1LT5 - chains D and E of the 5 polymer chains in the assembly; structure by X-ray diffraction, 1.70 A resolution.

[Chain D (and E)]
Protein: Heat-labile enterotoxin
From: Escherichia coli
Notes: fragment: b-pentamer; chain E of this document is another copy of the same molecule, construct and numbering; everything in this record applies to it too
UniProtKB: P32890 (ELBP_ECOLI); residues 1-103 here correspond to UniProt positions 22-124 (UniProt number = residue number + 21)
Sequence (103 residues; each row starts with the number of its first residue):
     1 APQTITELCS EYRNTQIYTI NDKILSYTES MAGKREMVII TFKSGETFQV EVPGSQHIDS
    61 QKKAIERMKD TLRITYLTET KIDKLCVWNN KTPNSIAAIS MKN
Disulfide bonds: Cys9-Cys86

[Chain D / chain E interface]
Pairs across the interface (62; chain D residue first):
  Ala1(D) - Gln49(E)
  Ala1(D) - Thr92(E)  hydrogen bond (backbone-backbone)
  Ala1(D) - Pro93(E)
  Pro2(D) - Arg35(E)
  Pro2(D) - Ile39(E)
  Pro2(D) - Pro93(E)
  Gln3(D) - Ile39(E)
  Gln3(D) - Thr47(E)
  Gln3(D) - Thr92(E)
  Gln3(D) - Pro93(E)
  Ile5(D) - Thr28(E)
  Leu8(D) - Ser30(E)
  Glu11(D) - Arg35(E)  salt bridge
  Tyr12(D) - Ala32(E)
  Tyr12(D) - Gly33(E)  hydrogen bond (side chain-backbone)
  Tyr12(D) - Arg35(E)
  Ile58(D) - Gly33(E)
  Ile58(D) - Lys34(E)
  Ile58(D) - Glu36(E)
  Ser60(D) - Glu36(E)  hydrogen bond
  Gln61(D) - Met31(E)  hydrogen bond (side chain-backbone)
  Gln61(D) - Ala32(E)
  Gln61(D) - Gly33(E)
  Gln61(D) - Glu36(E)
  Lys63(D) - Pro53(E)
  Lys63(D) - Glu66(E)  salt bridge
  Ala64(D) - Met31(E)  hydrophobic
  Ala64(D) - Glu36(E)
  Ile65(D) - Met31(E)  hydrophobic
  Arg67(D) - Glu29(E)
  Arg67(D) - Glu66(E)  salt bridge
  Arg67(D) - Lys69(E)
  Arg67(D) - Asp70(E)  salt bridge
  Arg67(D) - Arg73(E)  hydrogen bond (backbone-side chain)
  Met68(D) - Glu29(E)  hydrogen bond (backbone-side chain)
  Met68(D) - Met31(E)  hydrophobic
  Asp70(D) - Arg73(E)
  Thr71(D) - Glu29(E)  hydrogen bond
  Thr71(D) - Arg73(E)  hydrogen bond
  Ile74(D) - Arg73(E)
  Ile74(D) - Leu77(E)  hydrophobic
  Thr80(D) - Leu77(E)
  Ile96(D) - Met31(E)
  Ala97(D) - Ser30(E)
  Ala97(D) - Met31(E)  hydrogen bond (backbone-backbone)
  Ala97(D) - Ala32(E)  hydrogen bond (backbone-backbone)
  Ala98(D) - Glu29(E)
  Ala98(D) - Ser30(E)
  Ile99(D) - Thr28(E)
  Ile99(D) - Glu29(E)  hydrogen bond (backbone-backbone)
  Ser100(D) - Tyr27(E)
  Ser100(D) - Thr28(E)  hydrogen bond
  Met101(D) - Ser26(E)
  Met101(D) - Tyr27(E)  hydrogen bond (backbone-backbone)
  Met101(D) - Tyr76(E)  hydrogen bond (backbone-side chain)
  Lys102(D) - Leu25(E)
  Lys102(D) - Tyr76(E)  hydrogen bond (backbone-side chain)
  Asn103(D) - Lys23(E)  hydrogen bond (backbone-side chain)
  Asn103(D) - Ile24(E)
  Asn103(D) - Leu25(E)  hydrogen bond (backbone-backbone)
  Asn103(D) - Tyr76(E)  hydrogen bond (backbone-side chain)
  Asn103(D) - Glu79(E)
Interface residues without a listed pair, chain D (31 interface residues in all): Thr4, Val50, Thr78, Trp88
Interface residues without a listed pair, chain E (28 interface residues in all): Met37

[Overview]
The interface between chain D and chain E involves 31 residues on one side and 28 on the other, with 18
hydrogen bonds and 4 salt bridges. Polar contacts include Glu11(D)-Arg35(E), Lys63(D)-Glu66(E) and
Arg67(D)-Glu66(E).
Chain D and chain E are both Heat-labile enterotoxin (Escherichia coli); the structure, Heat-labile
enterotoxin B-pentamer complexed with thiodigalactoside, was determined by X-ray diffraction together with
1LT6 from the same study.
